Entry 4Y81 (X-ray diffraction, 2.80 A resolution); this record covers chains F and G of the 32 polymer chains in the assembly.

Chain F:
Protein: Probable proteasome subunit alpha type-7
From: Saccharomyces cerevisiae (strain ATCC 204508 / S288c)
Notes: EC 3.4.25.1
Reference sequence: P21242 (PSA7_YEAST); residues -3 to 284 here correspond to UniProt positions 1-288 (UniProt number = residue number + 4)
Chain sequence (288 residues; each row starts with the number of its first residue; numbers below 1 keep their minus sign (Met-3 is residue -3)):
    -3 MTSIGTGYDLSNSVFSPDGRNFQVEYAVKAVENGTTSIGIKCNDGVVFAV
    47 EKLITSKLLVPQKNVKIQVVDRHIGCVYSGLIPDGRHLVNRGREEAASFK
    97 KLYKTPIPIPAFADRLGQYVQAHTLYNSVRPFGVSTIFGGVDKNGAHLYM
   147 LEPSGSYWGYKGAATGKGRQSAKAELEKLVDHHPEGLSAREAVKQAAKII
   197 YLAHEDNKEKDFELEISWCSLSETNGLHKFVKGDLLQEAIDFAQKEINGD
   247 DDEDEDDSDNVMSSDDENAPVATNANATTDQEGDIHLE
Not modelled in the structure: -3 to 1, 245-284
Curated features (UniProtKB/Swiss-Prot):
  - modified residue: Thr-2 (N-acetylthreonine)

Chain G:
Protein: Proteasome subunit alpha type-1
From: Saccharomyces cerevisiae (strain ATCC 204508 / S288c)
Notes: EC 3.4.25.1
Reference sequence: P21243 (PSA1_YEAST); residues -8 to 243 here correspond to UniProt positions 1-252 (UniProt number = residue number + 9)
Chain sequence (252 residues; row label = number of the first residue in the row; numbers below 1 keep their minus sign (Met-8 is residue -8)):
    -8 MSGAAAASAAGYDRHITIFSPEGRLYQVEYAFKATNQTNINSLAVRGKDC
    42 TVVISQKKVPDKLLDPTTVSYIFCISRTIGMVVNGPIPDARNAALRAKAE
    92 AAEFRYKYGYDMPCDVLAKRMANLSQIYTQRAYMRPLGVILTFVSVDEEL
   142 GPSIYKTDPAGYYVGYKATATGPKQQEITTNLENHFKKSKIDHINEESWE
   192 KVVEFAITHMIDALGTEFSKNDLEVGVATKDKFFTLSAENIEERLVAIAE
   242 QD
Not modelled in the structure: -8 to 1, 243
Bound ions: Mg2+: Thr8, Arg122, Met125

How chain F and chain G interact:
Contacting residue pairs - 62 pairs, chain F then chain G:
  Thr2(F) with His6(G), hydrogen bond (backbone-side chain)
  Gly3(F) with His6(G)
  Tyr4(F) with Arg5(G); His6(G); Tyr21(G)
  Ser9(F) with Arg126(G)
  Val10(F) with His6(G); Gln18(G)
  Phe11(F) with Gln18(G), hydrogen bond (backbone-side chain); Tyr21(G); Ala22(G), hydrophobic; Arg126(G); Pro127(G)
  Ser12(F) with Tyr21(G)
  Pro13(F) with Tyr21(G), hydrophobic; Lys24(G), hydrogen bond (backbone-side chain)
  Asp14(F) with Lys24(G)
  Gly15(F) with Tyr21(G); Ala25(G)
  Lys37(F) with Asp56(G), salt bridge
  Asp110(F) with Arg82(G)
  Gln114(F) with Arg82(G), hydrogen bond (side chain-backbone); Asn83(G); Leu86(G)
  Gln117(F) with Pro79(G); Asp80(G); Asn83(G), hydrogen bond; Arg126(G), hydrogen bond
  Thr120(F) with Arg126(G), hydrogen bond (backbone-side chain)
  Leu121(F) with Tyr124(G); Arg126(G), hydrogen bond (backbone-backbone); Leu128(G), hydrophobic
  Tyr122(F) with Tyr124(G); Met125(G), hydrophobic
  Ser150(F) with Pro79(G)
  Gly151(F) with Pro79(G)
  Ser152(F) with Ile78(G); Pro79(G)
  Tyr153(F) with Arg82(G), hydrogen bond (backbone-side chain)
  Trp154(F) with Leu55(G), hydrophobic; Thr59(G); Val60(G), hydrophobic; Ser61(G); Tyr62(G); Ile78(G), hydrophobic; Arg82(G)
  Gly155(F) with Leu55(G); Asp56(G), hydrogen bond (backbone-backbone); Thr59(G), hydrogen bond (backbone-side chain)
  Tyr156(F) with Leu54(G); Leu55(G); Asp56(G)
  Lys157(F) with Lys53(G); Leu54(G), hydrogen bond (backbone-backbone); Leu55(G)
  Gly158(F) with Leu54(G)
  Lys169(F) with Leu54(G)
  Leu172(F) with Leu54(G)
  Glu173(F) with Lys53(G); Leu54(G)
  Val176(F) with Leu54(G), hydrophobic
  Asp177(F) with Lys53(G), salt bridge
Interface residues without a listed pair, chain F (32 interface residues in all): Tyr145
Interface residues without a listed pair, chain G (29 interface residues in all): Asp52, Pro57, Gly129

Summary:
32 residues of chain F and 29 residues of chain G are in contact; the contacts include 12 hydrogen bonds and 2
salt bridges. Polar pairs include Lys37(F)-Asp56(G), Asp177(F)-Lys53(G) and Thr2(F)-His6(G). Thr8(G),
Arg122(G) and Met125(G) coordinate Mg2+.
Here chain F is Probable proteasome subunit alpha type-7 and chain G is Proteasome subunit alpha type-1, both
from Saccharomyces cerevisiae (strain ATCC 204508 / S288c). Entry 4Y81 (Yeast 20S proteasome in complex with
Ac-PAY-ep) was determined by X-ray diffraction together with 4Y69, 4Y6A, 4Y6V, 4Y6Z, 4Y70, 4Y74 and 34 further
entries from the same study.
